6PTN - chains a and d of the 25 polymer chains in the assembly; structure by electron microscopy, 5.80 A resolution (low resolution: residue-level contacts below are approximate; hydrogen-bond / salt-bridge calls are withheld).

[Chain a]
Molecule: DNA replication complex GINS protein PSF1
From: Saccharomyces cerevisiae
UniProt: Q12488 (PSF1_YEAST); numbering as in UniProt (aligned over 1-208)
Chain sequence (208 residues; numbered 1 to 208; the number before each row is that of its first residue):
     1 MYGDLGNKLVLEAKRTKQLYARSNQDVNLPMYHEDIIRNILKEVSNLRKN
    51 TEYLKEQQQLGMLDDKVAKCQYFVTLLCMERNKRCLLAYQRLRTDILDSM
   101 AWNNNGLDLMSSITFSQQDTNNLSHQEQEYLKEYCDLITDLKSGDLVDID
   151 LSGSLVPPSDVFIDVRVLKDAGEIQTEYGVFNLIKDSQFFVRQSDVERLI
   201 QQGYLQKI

[Chain d]
Molecule: DNA replication complex GINS protein SLD5
From: Saccharomyces cerevisiae
UniProt: Q03406 (SLD5_YEAST); residue numbers follow UniProt; this construct covers 1-294
Chain sequence (294 residues; each row starts with the number of its first residue):
     1 MDINIDDILAELDKETTAVDSTKITQGSSSTTHRDANTIVGSSLDLNDKT
    51 QIYVSPQQDFSDLMKSWKNERCSPELLPYPHQLMKRLLNRISMQSQLIEN
   101 ISMGFLDMQNASNANPPMPNESKLPLLCMETELERLKFVIRSYIRCRLSK
   151 IDKFSLYLRQLNEDENSLISLTDLLSKDEIKYHDTHSLIWLKLVNDSILK
   201 YMPEELQAINDTEGSVNMIDEPDWNKFVFIHVNGPPDGKWNEDPLLQENE
   251 FGKPCYTVTIPDLKEEVELTIGSIYVMRYEVIRDLLRDDKVALI
Unresolved in the structure: 1-2, 16-53, 111-120, 239-247, 294

[Chain a / chain d interface]
Contacting residue pairs (41):
  Val44(a) - Tyr201(d)
  Ser45(a) - Tyr201(d)
  Arg48(a) - Tyr201(d)
  Arg48(a) - Met202(d)
  Arg48(a) - Pro203(d)
  Glu80(a) - Ser215(d)
  Arg84(a) - Ser215(d)
  Arg84(a) - Asn217(d)
  Leu86(a) - Ile198(d)
  Gln90(a) - Ile198(d)
  Arg91(a) - Trp190(d)
  Thr94(a) - Trp190(d)
  Trp102(a) - Arg145(d)
  Glu127(a) - Leu193(d)
  Tyr130(a) - Lys192(d)
  Tyr130(a) - Leu193(d)
  Tyr130(a) - Asp196(d)
  Glu133(a) - Ile189(d)
  Leu137(a) - Tyr182(d)
  Leu137(a) - Thr185(d)
  Asp140(a) - Lys181(d)
  Leu141(a) - Asp178(d)
  Leu141(a) - Lys181(d)
  Asp145(a) - Asp178(d)
  Val147(a) - Leu88(d)
  Val147(a) - Ile91(d)
  Asp148(a) - Lys137(d)
  Ile149(a) - Lys137(d)
  Asp150(a) - Lys137(d)
  Asp150(a) - Arg141(d)
  Leu151(a) - Ile144(d)
  Leu151(a) - Arg145(d)
  Gly153(a) - Arg141(d)
  Ser154(a) - Arg141(d)
  Leu155(a) - Phe138(d)
  Val156(a) - Phe138(d)
  Pro157(a) - Phe138(d)
  Pro158(a) - Glu134(d)
  Val161(a) - Thr131(d)
  Arg192(a) - Glu130(d)
  Ser194(a) - Glu130(d)
Interface residues without a listed pair, chain a (34 interface residues in all): Lys83, Tyr134, Leu146
Interface residues without a listed pair, chain d (34 interface residues in all): Leu127, Arg135, Ile140, Leu148, Asp152, Lys153, His186, Leu206, Met218

[Summary]
The chain a/chain d interface involves 34 residues from each chain.
Here chain a is DNA replication complex GINS protein PSF1 and chain d is DNA replication complex GINS protein
SLD5, both from Saccharomyces cerevisiae. Entry 6PTN (Structure of Ctf4 trimer in complex with two CMG
helicases) was determined by electron microscopy together with 6PTJ and 6PTO from the same study.
